PDB entry 6RYI | X-ray diffraction, 2.69 A resolution | chains B and F of the 4 polymer chains in the assembly

# Chain B
Name: Protein WUSCHEL
From: Arabidopsis thaliana
UniProtKB: Q9SB92 (WUS_ARATH); numbering as in UniProt (aligned over 34-103)
Chain sequence (76 residues; numbered 30 to 105; the number before each row is that of its first residue):
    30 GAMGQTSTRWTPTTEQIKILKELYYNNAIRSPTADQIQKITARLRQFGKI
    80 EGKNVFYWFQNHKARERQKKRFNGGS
Disordered / not traced: 30-36, 96-105
Sequence notes: expression tag (30-33, 104-105)
Curated features (UniProtKB/Swiss-Prot):
  - DNA-binding region: Gln-34 to Lys-99 (Homeobox)
  - mutagenesis: Pro-41 (P41L: In wus-3; weak allele in which meristem stem cells are misspecified and appear to undergo differentiation)
What the authors report for this chain:
  - binding site for the 16-nt DNA strand (chain F): Arg-38, Tyr-86, Arg-94
  - binding site for the 16-nt DNA strand: Arg-38
  - mutagenesis - T35R, S36R: unchanged binding to TGAA probe
  - mutagenesis - R94K (40-fold): decreased binding to TGAA probe
  - mutagenesis - T35R, S36R, R94K: increased binding to TAAT probe

# Chain F
Molecule: 16-nt DNA strand
Sequence (16 nucleotides; each row starts with the number of its first residue):
     1 GTCGTCACGTGATGGG

# Interface between chain B and chain F
Contacting residue pairs (16):
  Arg-38(B) / DG11(F)  phosphate contact
  Arg-38(B) / DA12(F)  phosphate contact
  Trp-39(B) / DG11(F)  sugar contact
  Trp-39(B) / DA12(F)  hydrogen bond to the phosphate
  Pro-41(B) / DG11(F)  phosphate contact
  Lys-82(B) / DT13(F)  salt bridge to the phosphate
  Asn-83(B) / DA12(F)  hydrogen bond to the phosphate
  Tyr-86(B) / DA12(F)  sugar contact
  Tyr-86(B) / DT13(F)  hydrogen bond to the phosphate
  Trp-87(B) / DG11(F)  phosphate contact
  Gln-89(B) / DG14(F)  base contact
  Asn-90(B) / DG11(F)  base contact
  Asn-90(B) / DA12(F)  hydrogen bond to the base
  Arg-94(B) / DT10(F)  base contact
  Arg-94(B) / DG11(F)  hydrogen bond to the base
  Arg-94(B) / DA12(F)  base contact
Interface residues without a listed pair, chain F (6 interface residues in all): DG9

# In short
The interface between chain B and chain F involves 10 residues on one side and 6 on the other, with 5 hydrogen
bonds and 1 salt bridge. Polar pairs include Asn-90(B)/DA12(F), Arg-94(B)/DG11(F) and Trp-39(B)/DA12(F). From
the paper: a binding site for the 16-nt DNA strand (chain F) at Arg-38(B), Tyr-86(B) and Arg-94(B); T35R, S36R
and R94K of chain B increase binding to TAAT probe.
Here chain B is Protein WUSCHEL (Arabidopsis thaliana) and chain F is a 16-nt DNA strand. Entry 6RYI (WUS-HD
bound to G-Box DNA) was determined by X-ray diffraction (same publication as 6RY3, 6RYD and 6RYL).
